PDB entry 6DBQ | electron microscopy, 4.22 A resolution (low resolution: residue-level contacts below are approximate; hydrogen-bond / salt-bridge calls are withheld) | chains A and C of the 8 polymer chains in the assembly

Chain A (and C):
Molecule: Recombination activating gene 1 - MBP chimera
Source organism: Escherichia coli
Notes: EC 2.3.2.27; chain C of this document is another copy of the same molecule, construct and numbering; everything in this record applies to it too
UniProt: chimeric construct of P0AEX9, O13033: residues -113 to 250 from P0AEX9 (MALE_ECOLI) positions 29-392 (UniProt number = residue number + 142); residues 271-1031 from O13033 positions 271-1031 (same numbers)
Amino-acid sequence (1159 residues; numbered -127 to 1031; the number before each row is that of its first residue; numbers below 1 keep their minus sign (Met-127 is residue -127)):
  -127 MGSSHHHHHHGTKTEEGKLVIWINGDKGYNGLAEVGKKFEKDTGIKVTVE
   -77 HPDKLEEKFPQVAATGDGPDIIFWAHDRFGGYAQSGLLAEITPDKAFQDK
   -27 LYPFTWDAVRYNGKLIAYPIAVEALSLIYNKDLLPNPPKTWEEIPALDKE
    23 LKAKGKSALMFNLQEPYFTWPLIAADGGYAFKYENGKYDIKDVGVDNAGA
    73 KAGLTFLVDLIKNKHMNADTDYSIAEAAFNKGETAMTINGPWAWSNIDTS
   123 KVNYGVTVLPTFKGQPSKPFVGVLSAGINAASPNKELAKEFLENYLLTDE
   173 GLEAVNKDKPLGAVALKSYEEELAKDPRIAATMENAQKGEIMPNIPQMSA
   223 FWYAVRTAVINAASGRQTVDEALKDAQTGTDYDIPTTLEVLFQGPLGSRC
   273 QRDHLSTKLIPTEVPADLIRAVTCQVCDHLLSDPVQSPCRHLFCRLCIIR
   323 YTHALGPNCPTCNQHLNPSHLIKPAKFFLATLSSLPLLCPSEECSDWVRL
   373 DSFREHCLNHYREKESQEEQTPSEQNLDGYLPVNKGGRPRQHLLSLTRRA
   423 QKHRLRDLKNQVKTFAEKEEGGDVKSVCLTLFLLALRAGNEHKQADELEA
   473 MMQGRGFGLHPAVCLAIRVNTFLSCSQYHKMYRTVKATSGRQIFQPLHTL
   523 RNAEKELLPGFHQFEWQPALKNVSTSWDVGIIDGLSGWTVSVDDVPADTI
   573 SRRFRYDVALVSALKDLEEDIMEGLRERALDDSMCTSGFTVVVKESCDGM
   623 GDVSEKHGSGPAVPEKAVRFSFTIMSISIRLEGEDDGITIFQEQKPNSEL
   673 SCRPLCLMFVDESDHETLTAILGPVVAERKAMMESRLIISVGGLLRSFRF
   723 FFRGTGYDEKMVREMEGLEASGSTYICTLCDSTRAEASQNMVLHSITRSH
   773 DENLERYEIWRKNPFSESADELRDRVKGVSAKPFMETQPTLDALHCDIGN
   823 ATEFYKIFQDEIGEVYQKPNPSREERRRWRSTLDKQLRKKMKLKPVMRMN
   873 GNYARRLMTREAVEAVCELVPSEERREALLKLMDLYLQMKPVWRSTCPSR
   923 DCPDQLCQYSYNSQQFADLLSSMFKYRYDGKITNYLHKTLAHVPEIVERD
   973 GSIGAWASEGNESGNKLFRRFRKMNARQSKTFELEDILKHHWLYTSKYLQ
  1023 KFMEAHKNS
Unresolved in the structure: -127 to 407, 1029-1031 (chain C: -127 to 407, 629-634, 1030-1031)
Sequence notes: initiating methionine (-127); expression tag (-126 to -114); linker (251-270)
Bound ions: Ca2+ site 1: Asp620, Asp730; Zn2+: Cys749, Cys752, His964; Ca2+ site 2: Glu984 (shared with 1 residue of chain F)

How chain A and chain C interact:
Pairs across the interface - 86 pairs, chain A then chain C:
  Arg412(A) - Glu441(C)
  His414(A) - Glu442(C)
  His414(A) - Asp445(C)
  Leu415(A) - Glu442(C)
  Leu415(A) - Val449(C)
  Leu416(A) - Ser448(C)
  Leu416(A) - Leu451(C)
  Leu416(A) - Thr452(C)
  Arg420(A) - Leu456(C)
  Arg420(A) - Arg459(C)
  Gln423(A) - Thr452(C)
  Lys424(A) - Leu456(C)
  Arg426(A) - Glu442(C)
  Leu427(A) - Glu442(C)
  Leu427(A) - Thr452(C)
  Asp429(A) - Phe437(C)
  Leu430(A) - Phe437(C)
  Leu430(A) - Val449(C)
  Gln433(A) - Gln433(C)
  Val434(A) - Leu430(C)
  Phe437(A) - Leu430(C)
  Glu441(A) - Arg412(C)
  Glu442(A) - Arg426(C)
  Glu442(A) - Leu427(C)
  Lys447(A) - Phe454(C)
  Lys447(A) - Ala457(C)
  Lys447(A) - Leu458(C)
  Lys447(A) - Glu463(C)
  Cys450(A) - Phe454(C)
  Cys450(A) - Ala457(C)
  Leu451(A) - Phe454(C)
  Thr452(A) - Leu415(C)
  Thr452(A) - Leu427(C)
  Leu453(A) - Leu430(C)
  Phe454(A) - Lys447(C)
  Phe454(A) - Cys450(C)
  Phe454(A) - Leu451(C)
  Phe454(A) - Met474(C)
  Leu456(A) - Lys424(C)
  Leu458(A) - Lys447(C)
  Arg459(A) - Arg420(C)
  Glu463(A) - Lys447(C)
  Lys465(A) - Phe479(C)
  Lys465(A) - Gln514(C)
  Gln466(A) - Met474(C)
  Gln466(A) - Phe479(C)
  Glu469(A) - Met473(C)
  Glu469(A) - Gly478(C)
  Glu469(A) - Phe479(C)
  Glu469(A) - Gly480(C)
  Leu470(A) - Leu470(C)
  Leu470(A) - Met473(C)
  Ala472(A) - Arg513(C)
  Met473(A) - Gln466(C)
  Met473(A) - Glu469(C)
  Met473(A) - Leu470(C)
  Met474(A) - Phe454(C)
  Met474(A) - Gln466(C)
  Gly478(A) - Ser511(C)
  Gly478(A) - Arg513(C)
  Phe479(A) - Arg513(C)
  Leu481(A) - Thr510(C)
  Leu481(A) - Ser511(C)
  Ile489(A) - Met503(C)
  Ile489(A) - Thr506(C)
  Asn492(A) - Lys502(C)
  Thr493(A) - Gln499(C)
  Phe494(A) - Gln499(C)
  Leu495(A) - Thr493(C)
  Leu495(A) - Leu495(C)
  Gln499(A) - Thr493(C)
  Met503(A) - Ile489(C)
  Arg505(A) - Met1025(C)
  Arg505(A) - Glu1026(C)
  Arg505(A) - Lys1029(C)
  Thr506(A) - Ile489(C)
  Thr506(A) - Met1025(C)
  Ala509(A) - Ala1027(C)
  Thr510(A) - Leu481(C)
  Ser511(A) - Gly480(C)
  Arg513(A) - Arg513(C)
  Phe516(A) - Phe516(C)
  Met996(A) - Met996(C)
  Met1025(A) - Thr506(C)
  Glu1026(A) - Ala509(C)
  Ala1027(A) - Arg505(C)
Other interface residues (no listed pair), chain A (66 interface residues in all): Lys431, Lys440, Ser448, Val449, Ala457, Arg477, Gly480, Val485, Lys502, Ile515, Lys628, Phe1024
Other interface residues (no listed pair), chain C (63 interface residues in all): Leu416, Gln423, Asp429, Val434, Leu453, Val485, Asn492, Phe494, Val507, Lys995, His1028

Summary:
66 residues of chain A face 63 of chain C across their interface. Asp620(A) and Asp730(A) coordinate Ca2+ site
1. Cys749(A), Cys752(A) and His964(A) coordinate Zn2+.
Both chains are Recombination activating gene 1 - MBP chimera (Escherichia coli). Entry 6DBQ (Cryo-EM
structure of RAG in complex with 12-RSS and 23-RSS substrate DNAs) was determined by electron microscopy,
deposited together with 6DBI, 6DBJ, 6DBL, 6DBO, 6DBR, 6DBT and 4 further entries.
